Entry 7D8J (X-ray diffraction, 2.88 A resolution); this record covers chains A and B.

== Chain A (and B) ==
Name: Single-stranded DNA-binding protein
Source organism: Staphylococcus aureus (strain ED98)
Notes: chain B of this document is another copy of the same molecule, construct and numbering; everything in this record applies to it too
UniProt: A0A3F2YLU4 (A0A3F2YLU4_STAAD); the construct has insertions or renumbered stretches relative to UniProt, so the offset changes along the chain: 1-106 = UniProt 1-106; 113-118 = UniProt 107-112
Amino-acid sequence (118 residues; each row starts with the number of its first residue):
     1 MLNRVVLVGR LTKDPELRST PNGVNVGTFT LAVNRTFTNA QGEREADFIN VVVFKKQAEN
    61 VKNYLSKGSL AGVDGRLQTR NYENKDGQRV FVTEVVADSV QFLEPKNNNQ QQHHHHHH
Not modelled in the structure: 113-118 (chain B: 83-89, 106-118)
Construct notes: insertion (107-112)

== How chain A and chain B interact ==
Contacting residue pairs - 7 pairs, chain A then chain B:
  Val6(A) - Val6(B)  hydrophobic
  Val8(A) - Gln101(B)
  Leu70(A) - Leu103(B)  hydrophobic
  Glu104(A) - Leu70(B)
  Glu104(A) - Leu103(B)
  Asn109(A) - Pro105(B)
  Gln112(A) - Pro105(B)
Interface residues without a listed pair, chain A (10 interface residues in all): Thr36, Gln101, Leu103, Asn108
Interface residues without a listed pair, chain B (8 interface residues in all): Val8, Ser99, Glu104

== In short ==
10 residues of chain A face 8 of chain B across their interface.
Both chains are Single-stranded DNA-binding protein (Staphylococcus aureus (strain ED98)). Entry 7D8J (S.
aureus SsbB with 5-FU) was determined by X-ray diffraction (same publication as 7DEP).
